Entry 4YFN (X-ray diffraction, 3.82 A resolution); this record covers chains A and B of the 6 polymer chains in the assembly.

Chain A (and B):
Molecule: DNA-directed RNA polymerase subunit alpha
From: Escherichia coli O139:H28 (strain E24377A / ETEC)
Notes: EC 2.7.7.6; chain B of this document is another copy of the same molecule, construct and numbering; everything in this record applies to it too
UniProtKB: A7ZSI4 (RPOA_ECO24); residues 1-329 here = UniProt positions 1-329
Amino-acid sequence (329 residues; each row starts with the number of its first residue):
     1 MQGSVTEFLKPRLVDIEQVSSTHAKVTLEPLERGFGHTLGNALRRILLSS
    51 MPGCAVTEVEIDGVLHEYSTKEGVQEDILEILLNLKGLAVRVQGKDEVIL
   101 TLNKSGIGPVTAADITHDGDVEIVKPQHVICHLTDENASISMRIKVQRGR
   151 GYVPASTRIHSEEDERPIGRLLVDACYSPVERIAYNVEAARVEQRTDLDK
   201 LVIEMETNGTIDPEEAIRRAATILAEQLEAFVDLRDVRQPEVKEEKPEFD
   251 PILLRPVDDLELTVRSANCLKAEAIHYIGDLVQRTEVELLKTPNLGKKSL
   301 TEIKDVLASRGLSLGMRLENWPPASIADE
Unresolved in the structure: 236-329 (chain B: 1-5, 161-171, 234-245, 318-329)

Interface between chain A and chain B:
Pairs across the interface - 67 pairs, chain A then chain B:
  M1(A) with F249(B); R317(B)
  Q2(A) with F249(B); G279(B); D280(B); Q283(B)
  T6(A) with E226(B)
  E7(A) with R150(B), salt bridge
  L9(A) with Q227(B), hydrogen bond (backbone-side chain)
  K10(A) with E226(B), salt bridge; E229(B)
  P11(A) with Q227(B); A230(B); F231(B)
  L13(A) with A230(B); F231(B), hydrophobic
  L28(A) with F231(B), hydrophobic
  E32(A) with R150(B), salt bridge
  G34(A) with R45(B), hydrogen bond (backbone-side chain)
  F35(A) with I46(B), hydrophobic; S50(B); I223(B), hydrophobic; Q227(B)
  H37(A) with R45(B)
  T38(A) with A42(B); R45(B), hydrogen bond
  L39(A) with L224(B), hydrophobic; Q227(B)
  N41(A) with N41(B)
  A42(A) with T38(B)
  R45(A) with G34(B), hydrogen bond (side chain-backbone); H37(B); T38(B)
  I46(A) with F35(B), hydrophobic
  S50(A) with F8(B); F35(B)
  P52(A) with T6(B)
  R150(A) with T6(B); E7(B), hydrogen bond (side chain-backbone); F8(B); E32(B), salt bridge
  R218(A) with F231(B), hydrogen bond (side chain-backbone); V232(B), hydrogen bond (side chain-backbone); D233(B)
  A221(A) with L228(B), hydrophobic; F231(B), hydrophobic
  T222(A) with V232(B); D233(B)
  I223(A) with F8(B), hydrophobic; F35(B), hydrophobic
  L224(A) with L228(B), hydrophobic
  Q227(A) with L9(B); L31(B); F35(B); L39(B)
  L228(A) with L224(B), hydrophobic
  E229(A) with K10(B), salt bridge
  F231(A) with L28(B), hydrophobic; L39(B), hydrophobic; L43(B), hydrophobic; R218(B); A221(B), hydrophobic
  V232(A) with R218(B); T222(B)
  L234(A) with E214(B); R218(B)
  R235(A) with V14(B)
Other interface residues (no listed pair), chain A (41 interface residues in all): S4, V5, F8, R12, E226, A230, D233
Other interface residues (no listed pair), chain B (44 interface residues in all): P11, L201, I217, R219

In short:
41 residues of chain A and 44 residues of chain B are in contact; the contacts include 7 hydrogen bonds and 5
salt bridges. Polar contacts include E7(A)-R150(B), K10(A)-E226(B) and E32(A)-R150(B).
Both chains are DNA-directed RNA polymerase subunit alpha (Escherichia coli O139:H28 (strain E24377A / ETEC)).
Entry 4YFN (Escherichia coli RNA polymerase in complex with squaramide compound 14
(N-[3,4-dioxo-2-(4-{[4-(trifluoromethyl)benzyl]amino}piperidin-1-yl)cyclobut-1-en-1-yl]-3,5-dimethyl-1,2-oxazole-4-sulfonamide))
was determined by X-ray diffraction together with 4YFK and 4YFX from the same study.
